Entry 8QFZ (X-ray diffraction, 1.65 A resolution); this record covers chains A and B.

== Chain A ==
Molecule: Thymic stromal lymphopoietin
From: Homo sapiens
UniProtKB: Q969D9 (TSLP_HUMAN); residues 29-155 here = UniProt positions 29-155
Sequence (128 residues; each row starts with the number of its first residue):
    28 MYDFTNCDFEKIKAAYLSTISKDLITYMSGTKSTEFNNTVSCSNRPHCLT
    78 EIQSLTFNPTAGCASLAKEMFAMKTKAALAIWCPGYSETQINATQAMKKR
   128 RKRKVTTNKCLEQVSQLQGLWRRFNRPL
Disordered / not traced: 120-132
Differences from the reference sequence: initiating methionine (28)
UniProt features mapped onto this chain:
  - glycosylation (N-linked (GlcNAc...) asparagine): Asn64, Asn119
Cystine bridges: Cys34-Cys110, Cys69-Cys75, Cys90-Cys137
Residues lining bound ligands: Chemical crosslinker (LFI; 1-[3,5-bis(3-bromanylpropanoyl)-1,3,5-triazinan-1-yl]-3-bromanyl-propan-1-one): Ala104, Ala107, Ile108

== Chain B ==
Molecule: Cys-his-trp-leu-glu-asn-cys-trp-arg-gly-phe-cys
Sequence (12 residues; numbered 11 to 22; the number before each row is that of its first residue):
    11 CHWLENCWRGFC
Glycans and other covalent adducts: Chemical crosslinker (LFI) linked to Cys11, Cys17, Cys22
Residues lining bound ligands: Chemical crosslinker (LFI; 1-[3,5-bis(3-bromanylpropanoyl)-1,3,5-triazinan-1-yl]-3-bromanyl-propan-1-one): His12, Trp13, Leu14, Trp18, Arg19, Phe21

== Chain A / chain B interface ==
Residue-residue contacts (19):
  Ala42(A) - Phe21(B)  hydrophobic
  Thr46(A) - Phe21(B)
  Ala94(A) - Asn16(B)
  Lys95(A) - Asn16(B)
  Met97(A) - Trp18(B)
  Met100(A) - Asn16(B)
  Met100(A) - Cys17(B)
  Met100(A) - Trp18(B)  hydrogen bond (backbone-backbone)
  Lys101(A) - Trp18(B)
  Lys101(A) - Phe21(B)
  Lys103(A) - Glu15(B)  hydrogen bond (side chain-backbone)
  Lys103(A) - Asn16(B)
  Ala104(A) - Cys17(B)  hydrophobic
  Ala104(A) - Trp18(B)
  Ala104(A) - Phe21(B)  hydrophobic
  Ala105(A) - Phe21(B)
  Ala107(A) - Leu14(B)  hydrophobic
  Ile108(A) - Phe21(B)  hydrophobic
  Ser114(A) - Leu14(B)
Interface residues without a listed pair, chain A (15 interface residues in all): Trp109, Gln117

== Summary ==
The interface between chain A and chain B involves 15 residues on one side and 6 on the other; the contacts
include 2 hydrogen bonds. Among the polar pairs are Lys103(A)-Glu15(B) and Met100(A)-Trp18(B). Ligands of
chain A: Chemical crosslinker.
Chain A is Thymic stromal lymphopoietin (Homo sapiens) and chain B is
Cys-his-trp-leu-glu-asn-cys-trp-arg-gly-phe-cys; the structure, TSLP-Bicycle complex, was determined by X-ray
diffraction.
